Entry 1JZW (X-ray diffraction, 1.76 A resolution); this record covers chain A.

Chain A:
Protein: Arsenate reductase
From: Escherichia coli
UniProt: P08692 (ARSC1_ECOLI); residues 1-140 here = UniProt positions 1-140
Amino-acid sequence (140 residues; row label = number of the first residue in the row):
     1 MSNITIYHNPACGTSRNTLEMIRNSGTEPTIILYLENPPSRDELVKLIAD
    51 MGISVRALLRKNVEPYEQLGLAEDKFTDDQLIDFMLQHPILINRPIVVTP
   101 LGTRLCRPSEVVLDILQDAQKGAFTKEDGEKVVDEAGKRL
Not modelled in the structure: 1-2
Differences from the reference sequence: modified residue (12)
Modified positions: Cys12 (s-arsonocysteine; CSR)
Ligand contacts: sulfite ion (SO3): Cys12, Arg60, Arg94, Arg107

Overview:
Bound to chain A: sulfite ion.
Chain A is Arsenate reductase (Escherichia coli); the structure, Arsenate Reductase + Sodium Arsenate From E.
coli, was determined by X-ray diffraction together with 1I9D and 1J9B from the same study.
